Entry 8FS4 (electron microscopy, 2.94 A resolution); this record covers chains A and E of the 11 polymer chains in the assembly.

== Chain A ==
Name: Checkpoint protein RAD24
From: Saccharomyces cerevisiae
Reference sequence: P32641 (RAD24_YEAST); residue numbers follow UniProt; this construct covers 1-544
Sequence (544 residues; row label = number of the first residue in the row):
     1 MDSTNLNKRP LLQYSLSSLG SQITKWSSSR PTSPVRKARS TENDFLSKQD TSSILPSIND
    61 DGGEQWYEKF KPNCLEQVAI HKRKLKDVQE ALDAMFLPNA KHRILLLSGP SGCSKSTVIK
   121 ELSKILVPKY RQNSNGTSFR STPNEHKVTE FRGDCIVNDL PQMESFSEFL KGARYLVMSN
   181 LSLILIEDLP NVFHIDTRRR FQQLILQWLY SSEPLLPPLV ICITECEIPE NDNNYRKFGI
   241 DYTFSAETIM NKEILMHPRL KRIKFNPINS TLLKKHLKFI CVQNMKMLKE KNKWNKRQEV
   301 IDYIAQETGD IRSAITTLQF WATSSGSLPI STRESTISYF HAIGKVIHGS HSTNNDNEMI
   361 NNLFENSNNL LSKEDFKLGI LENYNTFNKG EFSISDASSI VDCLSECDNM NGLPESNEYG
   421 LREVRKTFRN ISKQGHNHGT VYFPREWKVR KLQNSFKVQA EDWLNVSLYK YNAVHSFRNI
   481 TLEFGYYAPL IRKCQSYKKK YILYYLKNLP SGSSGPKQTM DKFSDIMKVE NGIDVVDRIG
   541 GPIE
Disordered / not traced: 1-63, 132-146, 154-162, 499-532
Ion coordination: Mg2+: Ser116 (together with ATP-gamma-S)
Ligand contacts: ATP-gamma-S (AGS; phosphothiophosphoric acid-adenylate ester): Tyr67, Phe70, Lys71, Pro72, Gln77, Val78, Ala79, Ser111, Gly112, Cys113, Ser114, Lys115, Ser116, Thr117, Glu187, Thr224, His276, Ile311, Arg312, Ile315
Swiss-Prot annotation at these positions:
  - binding site (ATP): Gly109 to Ser116

== Chain E ==
Name: Replication factor C subunit 5
From: Saccharomyces cerevisiae
Reference sequence: P38251 (RFC5_YEAST); residue numbers follow UniProt; this construct covers 1-354
Sequence (354 residues; row label = number of the first residue in the row):
     1 MSLWVDKYRP KSLNALSHNE ELTNFLKSLS DQPRDLPHLL LYGPNGTGKK TRCMALLESI
    61 FGPGVYRLKI DVRQFVTASN RKLELNVVSS PYHLEITPSD MGNNDRIVIQ ELLKEVAQME
   121 QVDFQDSKDG LAHRYKCVII NEANSLTKDA QAALRRTMEK YSKNIRLIMV CDSMSPIIAP
   181 IKSRCLLIRC PAPSDSEIST ILSDVVTNER IQLETKDILK RIAQASNGNL RVSLLMLESM
   241 ALNNELALKS SSPIIKPDWI IVIHKLTRKI VKERSVNSLI ECRAVLYDLL AHCIPANIIL
   301 KELTFSLLDV ETLNTTNKSS IIEYSSVFDE RLSLGNKAIF HLEGFIAKVM CCLD
Disordered / not traced: 1, 127-130
Ligand contacts:
  - ADP (adenosine-5'-diphosphate): Val5, Asp6, Tyr8, Arg9, Pro10, Leu16, Ser17, His18, Pro44, Asn45, Gly46, Thr47, Gly48, Lys49, Lys50, Thr51, Arg52, Ile201, Leu230, Arg231, Leu234
  - ATP-gamma-S (AGS; phosphothiophosphoric acid-adenylate ester): Arg155, Glu159, Pro180, Arg184
Swiss-Prot annotation at these positions:
  - binding site (ATP): Val5, Ser17, Gly43 to Thr51, Arg231

== How chain A and chain E interact ==
Residue-residue contacts - 104 pairs, chain A then chain E:
  Glu374(A) - Phe340(E)
  Lys377(A) - Phe340(E)
  Leu378(A) - Tyr287(E)
  Leu378(A) - Ile339(E)  hydrophobic
  Leu378(A) - Phe340(E)  hydrophobic
  Leu381(A) - Arg283(E)  hydrogen bond (backbone-side chain)
  Leu381(A) - Phe340(E)  hydrophobic
  Glu382(A) - Arg283(E)  hydrogen bond (backbone-side chain)
  Tyr384(A) - Leu279(E)
  Tyr384(A) - Arg283(E)
  Asn385(A) - Val276(E)
  Asn385(A) - Ile280(E)
  Asn385(A) - Arg283(E)  hydrogen bond
  Gly390(A) - Val276(E)
  Phe392(A) - Val276(E)
  Ile394(A) - Leu279(E)  hydrophobic
  Ile394(A) - Met350(E)  hydrophobic
  Ile394(A) - Asp354(E)
  Ser395(A) - Cys351(E)
  Ser398(A) - Ala347(E)
  Ser398(A) - Cys351(E)
  Val401(A) - Phe340(E)
  Val401(A) - Glu343(E)
  Val401(A) - Gly344(E)
  Asp402(A) - Arg331(E)  salt bridge
  Asp402(A) - Lys348(E)  salt bridge
  Leu404(A) - Phe340(E)  hydrophobic
  Ser405(A) - Phe328(E)
  Ser405(A) - Arg331(E)  hydrogen bond
  Ser405(A) - His341(E)
  Glu406(A) - Arg331(E)  salt bridge
  Asp408(A) - Asn336(E)
  Asp408(A) - Lys337(E)
  Asp408(A) - His341(E)  salt bridge
  Asn409(A) - Leu334(E)
  Arg445(A) - Arg283(E)
  Arg445(A) - Ala284(E)
  Arg445(A) - Tyr287(E)
  Glu446(A) - Tyr287(E)  hydrogen bond
  Glu446(A) - Lys337(E)
  Glu446(A) - Ile339(E)
  Val449(A) - Tyr287(E)  hydrophobic
  Val449(A) - Ala291(E)
  Leu452(A) - Ala291(E)
  Gln453(A) - Leu290(E)  hydrogen bond (side chain-backbone)
  Gln453(A) - Ala291(E)
  Gln453(A) - Cys293(E)  hydrogen bond (backbone-side chain)
  Phe456(A) - His292(E)
  Phe456(A) - Cys293(E)  hydrophobic
  Lys457(A) - Asp100(E)
  Glu461(A) - Asn86(E)
  Leu468(A) - Val88(E)  hydrophobic
  Tyr469(A) - Ile70(E)
  Tyr471(A) - Ser2(E)
  Asn472(A) - Tyr66(E)  hydrogen bond (side chain-backbone)
  Asn472(A) - Leu68(E)
  Ala473(A) - Asp6(E)
  Val474(A) - Lys50(E)
  Val474(A) - Leu68(E)  hydrophobic
  His475(A) - Asp6(E)  salt bridge
  Ser476(A) - Glu142(E)  hydrogen bond
  Phe477(A) - Cys293(E)  hydrophobic
  Arg478(A) - Glu142(E)
  Arg478(A) - Pro295(E)
  Arg478(A) - Ile298(E)
  Asn479(A) - Asn45(E)
  Asn479(A) - Arg231(E)
  Thr481(A) - Cys293(E)
  Thr481(A) - Ile294(E)
  Leu482(A) - Trp259(E)  hydrogen bond (backbone-side chain)
  Leu482(A) - Pro295(E)
  Glu483(A) - Asn45(E)
  Glu483(A) - Asn229(E)  hydrogen bond
  Glu483(A) - Arg231(E)  salt bridge
  Glu483(A) - Val232(E)
  Phe484(A) - Leu3(E)  hydrophobic
  Phe484(A) - Arg231(E)
  Tyr486(A) - Lys256(E)
  Tyr486(A) - Pro257(E)  hydrophobic
  Tyr486(A) - Asp258(E)
  Tyr487(A) - Leu235(E)  hydrophobic
  Tyr487(A) - Ser239(E)
  Tyr487(A) - Ile255(E)  hydrogen bond (side chain-backbone)
  Tyr487(A) - Lys256(E)
  Tyr487(A) - Pro257(E)
  Leu490(A) - Ser239(E)
  Leu490(A) - Asn243(E)
  Ile491(A) - Glu238(E)
  Ile491(A) - Ser239(E)
  Ile491(A) - Leu242(E)  hydrophobic
  Arg492(A) - Ser2(E)
  Arg492(A) - Leu3(E)
  Cys494(A) - Leu242(E)  hydrophobic
  Cys494(A) - Asn243(E)  hydrogen bond
  Gln495(A) - Leu242(E)
  Gly540(A) - His292(E)
  Gly541(A) - His292(E)  hydrogen bond (backbone-side chain)
  Pro542(A) - His292(E)  hydrogen bond (backbone-side chain)
  Ile543(A) - Asp258(E)
  Ile543(A) - Trp259(E)
  Ile543(A) - Val262(E)  hydrophobic
  Ile543(A) - Asp288(E)
  Ile543(A) - His292(E)
  Glu544(A) - Asp288(E)  hydrogen bond (backbone-side chain)
Other interface residues (no listed pair), chain A (59 interface residues in all): Lys389, Glu391, Ser393, Trp463, Arg538
Other interface residues (no listed pair), chain E (62 interface residues in all): Glu95, Asp172, Met236, Ser275, Asn277, Leu289, Gly335

== Overview ==
59 residues of chain A and 62 residues of chain E are in contact, with 16 hydrogen bonds and 6 salt bridges.
Polar pairs include Asp402(A)-Arg331(E), Asp402(A)-Lys348(E) and Glu406(A)-Arg331(E). Bound to chain A:
ATP-gamma-S. Bound to chain E: ATP-gamma-S and ADP.
Here chain A is Checkpoint protein RAD24 and chain E is Replication factor C subunit 5, both from
Saccharomyces cerevisiae. Entry 8FS4 (Structure of S. cerevisiae Rad24-RFC loading the 9-1-1 clamp onto a
10-nt gapped DNA in step ...) was determined by electron microscopy, deposited together with 8FS3, 8FS5, 8FS6,
8FS7 and 8FS8.
